8E3B - chains A and B of the 3 polymer chains in the assembly; structure by electron microscopy, 5.90 A resolution (low resolution: residue-level contacts below are approximate; hydrogen-bond / salt-bridge calls are withheld).

[Chain A]
Protein: VP1
Source organism: Enterovirus A71
Notes: EC 3.4.22.29, 3.6.1.15, 3.4.22.28, 2.7.7.48
UniProtKB: G9I191 (G9I191_HE71); residues 72-296 here correspond to UniProt positions 637-861 (UniProt number = residue number + 565)
Chain sequence (225 residues; numbered 72 to 296; the number before each row is that of its first residue):
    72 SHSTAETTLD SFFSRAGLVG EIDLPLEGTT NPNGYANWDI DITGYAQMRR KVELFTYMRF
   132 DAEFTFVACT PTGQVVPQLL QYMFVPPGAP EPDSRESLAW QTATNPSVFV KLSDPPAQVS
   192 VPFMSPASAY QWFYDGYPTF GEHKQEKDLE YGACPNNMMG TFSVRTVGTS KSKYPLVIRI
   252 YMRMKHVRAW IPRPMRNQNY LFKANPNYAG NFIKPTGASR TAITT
Sequence notes: conflict Glu-162 (Lys727 in G9I191)
Reported in the primary citation:
  - mutagenesis - N102H, M119L: unchanged stability in response to high temperatures

[Chain B]
Protein: VP2
Source organism: Enterovirus A71
Notes: EC 3.4.22.29, 3.6.1.15, 3.4.22.28, 2.7.7.48
UniProtKB: G9I191 (G9I191_HE71); the construct has insertions or renumbered stretches relative to UniProt, so the offset changes along the chain: 7-34 = UniProt 85-112; 45-235 = UniProt 129-319
Chain sequence (235 residues; numbered 7 to 235 plus 16 insertion-coded residues; 10 numbers in that range are skipped by the numbering (no residue carries them; nothing is unmodelled there); the number before each row is that of its first residue; a row labelled like 34A-34P holds insertion residues (34A, then the next letters in order)):
     7 LTIGNSTITT QEAANIIVGY GEWPSYCS
34A-34P DSDATAVDKPTRPDVS
    45 VNRFYTLDTK LWEKSSKGWY WKFPDVLTET GVFGQNAQFH YLYRSGFCIH VQCNASKFHQ
   105 GALLVAVLPE YVIGTVAGGT GTEDSHPPYK QTQPGADGFE LQHPYVLDAG IPISQLTVCP
   165 HQWINLRTNN CATIIVPYIN ALPFDSALNH CNFGLLVVPI SPLDYDQGAT PVIPITITLA
   225 PMCSEFAGLR Q
Unresolved in the structure: 34A-34P

[Interface between chain A and chain B]
Residue-residue contacts - 30 pairs, chain A then chain B:
  Thr-127(A) / Glu-114(B)
  Tyr-128(A) / Glu-114(B)
  Tyr-128(A) / Asn-184(B)
  Tyr-128(A) / Ala-185(B)
  Ala-198(A) / Leu-186(B)
  Ser-199(A) / Pro-187(B)
  Gln-202(A) / Glu-114(B)
  Gln-202(A) / Ala-185(B)
  Phe-204(A) / Val-116(B)
  Tyr-205(A) / Asn-193(B)
  Tyr-205(A) / His-194(B)
  Asp-206(A) / Lys-66(B)
  Asp-206(A) / Tyr-115(B)
  Asp-206(A) / Val-116(B)
  Asp-206(A) / Cys-195(B)
  Lys-215(A) / Tyr-133(B)
  Pro-265(A) / Ile-155(B)
  Pro-265(A) / Gln-159(B)
  Met-266(A) / Ile-155(B)
  Met-266(A) / Pro-156(B)
  Arg-267(A) / Gly-154(B)
  Asn-268(A) / Pro-156(B)
  Leu-272(A) / Thr-126(B)
  Asn-278(A) / Thr-119(B)
  Tyr-279(A) / His-147(B)
  Tyr-279(A) / Val-150(B)
  Tyr-279(A) / Gly-154(B)
  Phe-283(A) / His-147(B)
  Phe-283(A) / Val-150(B)
  Lys-285(A) / Tyr-149(B)
Also at the interface, not in a pair above, chain A (27 interface residues in all): Gln-216, Glu-217, Tyr-222, Ile-262, Pro-263, Gln-269, Phe-273, Pro-277, Pro-286
Also at the interface, not in a pair above, chain B (32 interface residues in all): Tyr-26, Leu-112, Ala-121, Glu-127, Asp-128, His-130, Asp-152, Ala-153, Val-162, Cys-163, Ile-183

[Summary]
27 residues of chain A face 32 of chain B across their interface. From the paper: N102H and M119L of chain A
leave stability in response to high temperatures unchanged.
Chain A is VP1 and chain B is VP2, both from Enterovirus A71; the structure, Purification of Enterovirus A71,
strain 4643, WT capsid, was determined by electron microscopy, deposited together with 8E2X, 8E2Y, 8E31, 8E38,
8E39, 8E3A and 8E3C.
